Entry 4LXK (X-ray diffraction, 2.05 A resolution); this record covers chain A.

Chain A:
Protein: Beta-secretase 1
Source organism: Homo sapiens
Notes: EC 3.4.23.46; fragment: Catalytic domain
UniProt: P56817 (BACE1_HUMAN); residues 1-386 here correspond to UniProt positions 62-447 (UniProt number = residue number + 61)
Sequence (402 residues; each row starts with the number of its first residue):
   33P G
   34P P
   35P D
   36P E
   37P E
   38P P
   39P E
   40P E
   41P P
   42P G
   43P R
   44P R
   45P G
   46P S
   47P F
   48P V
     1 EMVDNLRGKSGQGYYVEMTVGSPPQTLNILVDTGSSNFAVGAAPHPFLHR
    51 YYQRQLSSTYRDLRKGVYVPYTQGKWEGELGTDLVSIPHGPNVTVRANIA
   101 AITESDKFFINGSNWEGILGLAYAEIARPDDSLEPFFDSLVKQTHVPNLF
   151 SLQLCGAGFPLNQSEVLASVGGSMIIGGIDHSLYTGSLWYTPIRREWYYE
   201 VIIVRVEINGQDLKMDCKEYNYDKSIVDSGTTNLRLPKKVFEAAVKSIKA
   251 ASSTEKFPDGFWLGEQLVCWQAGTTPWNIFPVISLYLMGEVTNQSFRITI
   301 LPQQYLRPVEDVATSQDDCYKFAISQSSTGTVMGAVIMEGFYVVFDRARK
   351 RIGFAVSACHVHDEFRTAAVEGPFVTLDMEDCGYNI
Disordered / not traced: 33P, 34P, 35P, 36P, 37P, 38P, 39P, 40P, 41P, 42P, 43P, 44P, 45P, 157-168, 386
Cystine bridges: Cys155-Cys359, Cys217-Cys382, Cys269-Cys319
Sequence notes: expression tag (33P, 34P)
Ligand contacts: 11d (1YT; (1R,3S,4S,5R)-3-(4-amino-3-fluoro-5-{[(2R)-1,1,1-trifluoro-3-methoxypropan-2-yl]oxy}benzyl)-5-[(3-tert-butylbenzyl)amino]tetrahydro-2H-thiopyran-4-ol 1-oxide): Gly11, Gln12, Gly13, Leu30, Asp32, Gly34, Ser35, Val69, Pro70, Tyr71, Thr72, Gln73, Gly74, Lys107, Phe108, Ile110, Trp115, Ile118, Ile126, Arg128, Tyr198, Ile226, Asp228, Gly230, Thr231, Thr232
Swiss-Prot annotation at these positions:
  - active site: Asp32, Asp228
  - modified residue (N6-acetyllysine): Lys65, Lys214, Lys218, Lys224, Lys238, Lys239, Lys246
  - glycosylation (N-linked (GlcNAc...) asparagine): Asn92, Asn111, Asn162, Asn293

Summary:
Ligands of chain A: 11d. UniProt lists active-site residues Asp32 and Asp228.
Chain A is Beta-secretase 1 (Homo sapiens); the structure, Crystal Structure of Human Beta Secretase in
Complex with compound 11d, was determined by X-ray diffraction together with 4LXA and 4LXM from the same
study.
